7KKL - chains B and C of the 6 polymer chains in the assembly; structure by electron microscopy, 2.85 A resolution.

[Chain B]
Molecule: Synthetic nanobody mNb6
Source organism: synthetic construct
Notes: antibody fragment or engineered binder
Sequence (125 residues; each row starts with the number of its first residue):
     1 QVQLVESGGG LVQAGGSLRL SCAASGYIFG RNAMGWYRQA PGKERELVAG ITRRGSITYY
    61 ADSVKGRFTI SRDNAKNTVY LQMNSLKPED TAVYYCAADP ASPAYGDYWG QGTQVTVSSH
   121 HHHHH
Unresolved in the structure: 1, 120-125
Cystine bridges: C22-C96

[Chain C]
Molecule: Spike glycoprotein
Source organism: Severe acute respiratory syndrome coronavirus 2
UniProt: P0DTC2 (SPIKE_SARS2); residue numbers follow UniProt; this construct covers 1-1208
Sequence (1288 residues; numbered 1 to 1288; the number before each row is that of its first residue):
     1 MFVFLVLLPL VSSQCVNLTT RTQLPPAYTN SFTRGVYYPD KVFRSSVLHS TQDLFLPFFS
    61 NVTWFHAIHV SGTNGTKRFD NPVLPFNDGV YFASTEKSNI IRGWIFGTTL DSKTQSLLIV
   121 NNATNVVIKV CEFQFCNDPF LGVYYHKNNK SWMESEFRVY SSANNCTFEY VSQPFLMDLE
   181 GKQGNFKNLR EFVFKNIDGY FKIYSKHTPI NLVRDLPQGF SALEPLVDLP IGINITRFQT
   241 LLALHRSYLT PGDSSSGWTA GAAAYYVGYL QPRTFLLKYN ENGTITDAVD CALDPLSETK
   301 CTLKSFTVEK GIYQTSNFRV QPTESIVRFP NITNLCPFGE VFNATRFASV YAWNRKRISN
   361 CVADYSVLYN SASFSTFKCY GVSPTKLNDL CFTNVYADSF VIRGDEVRQI APGQTGKIAD
   421 YNYKLPDDFT GCVIAWNSNN LDSKVGGNYN YLYRLFRKSN LKPFERDIST EIYQAGSTPC
   481 NGVEGFNCYF PLQSYGFQPT NGVGYQPYRV VVLSFELLHA PATVCGPKKS TNLVKNKCVN
   541 FNFNGLTGTG VLTESNKKFL PFQQFGRDIA DTTDAVRDPQ TLEILDITPC SFGGVSVITP
   601 GTNTSNQVAV LYQDVNCTEV PVAIHADQLT PTWRVYSTGS NVFQTRAGCL IGAEHVNNSY
   661 ECDIPIGAGI CASYQTQTNS PGSASSVASQ SIIAYTMSLG AENSVAYSNN SIAIPTNFTI
   721 SVTTEILPVS MTKTSVDCTM YICGDSTECS NLLLQYGSFC TQLNRALTGI AVEQDKNTQE
   781 VFAQVKQIYK TPPIKDFGGF NFSQILPDPS KPSKRSFIED LLFNKVTLAD AGFIKQYGDC
   841 LGDIAARDLI CAQKFNGLTV LPPLLTDEMI AQYTSALLAG TITSGWTFGA GAALQIPFAM
   901 QMAYRFNGIG VTQNVLYENQ KLIANQFNSA IGKIQDSLSS TASALGKLQD VVNQNAQALN
   961 TLVKQLSSNF GAISSVLNDI LSRLDPPEAE VQIDRLITGR LQSLQTYVTQ QLIRAAEIRA
  1021 SANLAATKMS ECVLGQSKRV DFCGKGYHLM SFPQSAPHGV VFLHVTYVPA QEKNFTTAPA
  1081 ICHDGKAHFP REGVFVSNGT HWFVTQRNFY EPQIITTDNT FVSGNCDVVI GIVNNTVYDP
  1141 LQPELDSFKE ELDKYFKNHT SPDVDLGDIS GINASVVNIQ KEIDRLNEVA KNLNESLIDL
  1201 QELGKYEQGS GYIPEAPRDG QAYVRKDGEW VLLSTFLGRS LEVLFQGPGH HHHHHHHSAW
  1261 SHPQFEKGGG SGGGGSGGSA WSHPQFEK
Unresolved in the structure: 1-26, 70-79, 144-164, 173-185, 246-262, 621-640, 677-688, 828-853, 1148-1288
Sequence notes: engineered mutation G682 (Arg in P0DTC2), S683 (Arg in P0DTC2), S685 (Arg in P0DTC2), P986 (Lys in P0DTC2), P987 (Val in P0DTC2); expression tag (1209-1288)
Cystine bridges: C131-C166, C291-C301, C336-C361, C379-C432, C391-C525, C480-C488, C538-C590, C617-C649, C662-C671, C738-C760, C743-C749, C1032-C1043, C1082-C1126
Covalently attached groups: N-acetylglucosamine (NAG) linked to N61, N165, N234, N282, N331, N343, N603, N616, N657, N709, N717, N801, N1074, N1098, N1134
Curated features (UniProtKB/Swiss-Prot):
  - region: N280 to C301 (Putative superantigen), R403 to D405 (Integrin-binding motif), N448 to F456 (Immunodominant HLA epitope recognized by the CD8+), P681, A684 (Putative superantigen), S816 to Y837 (Fusion peptide 1), K835 to F855 (Fusion peptide 2), D1163 to E1202 (Heptad repeat 2)
  - site: R815, S816 (Cleavage)
  - glycosylation: N17 (N-linked (GlcNAc...) (complex) asparagine), N61 (N-linked (GlcNAc...) (hybrid) asparagine), N74 (N-linked (GlcNAc...) (complex) asparagine), N122 (N-linked (GlcNAc...) (hybrid) asparagine), N149 (N-linked (GlcNAc...) (complex) asparagine), N165 (N-linked (GlcNAc...) (complex) asparagine), N234 (N-linked (GlcNAc...) (high mannose) asparagine), N282 (N-linked (GlcNAc...) (complex) asparagine), T323 (O-linked (GalNAc) threonine), S325 (O-linked (HexNAc...) serine), N331 (N-linked (GlcNAc...) (complex) asparagine), N343 (N-linked (GlcNAc...) (complex) asparagine), N603 (N-linked (GlcNAc...) (hybrid) asparagine), N616 (N-linked (GlcNAc...) (complex) asparagine), N657 (N-linked (GlcNAc...) (complex) asparagine), T676 (O-linked (GlcNAc...) threonine), T678 (O-linked (GlcNAc...) threonine), N709 (N-linked (GlcNAc...) (high mannose) asparagine), N717 (N-linked (GlcNAc...) (hybrid) asparagine), N801 (N-linked (GlcNAc...) (hybrid) asparagine) and 6 more in UniProt
  - natural variant: L5 (L5F: In strain: Iota/B.1.526), S13 (S13I: In strain: Epsilon/B.1.427/B.1.429), L18 (L18F: In strain: Beta/B.1.351, Gamma/P.1 and 1 more), T19 (T19I: In strain: Omicron/BQ.1.1, Omicron/XBB.1.5 and 1 more; T19R: In strain: Delta/B.1.617.2, Omicron/BA.2 and 4 more), T20 (T20N: In strain: Gamma/P.1), L24 to A27 (sequence variant, change not given here; In strain: Omicron/BA.2, Omicron/BA.2.12.1 and 6 more), P26 (P26S: In strain: Gamma/P.1), Q52 (Q52H: In strain: Omicron/EG.5.1), A67 (A67V: In strain: Eta/B.1.525, Omicron/BA.1), H69 to V70 (deletion: In strain: Alpha/B.1.1.7, Eta/B.1.525 and 5 more), G75 (G75V: In strain: Lambda/C.37), T76 (T76I: In strain: Lambda/C.37), 82 further natural variant entries in UniProt
  - mutagenesis: H69 to V70 (Increased incorporation of cleaved spike into virions), N121 (N121Q: Partial loss of biliverdin affinity), R190 (R190K: Partial loss of biliverdin affinity), N234 (N234Q: Increased resistance to neutralizing antibodies), N331 (N331Q: Reduced viral infectivity), N343 (N343Q: Reduced viral infectivity), L452 (L452R: Increased resistance to neutralizing antibodies. Decreases HLA binding to NF9 epitope. Increased binding affinity to human ACE2), Y453 (Y453F: Decreased HLA binding to NF9 epitope. Increased binding affinity to human ACE2), A475 (A475V: Increased resistance to neutralizing antibodies), V483 (V483A: Increased resistance to neutralizing antibodies), E484 (E484D: Increased replication in human TMEM106B overexpressing cells), F490 (F490L: Increased resistance to neutralizing antibodies and human covalescent sera neutralization), 12 further mutagenesis entries in UniProt

[Interface between chain B and chain C]
Pairs across the interface (10; chain B residue first):
  Q39(B) with N440(C), hydrogen bond
  R45(B) with N440(C)
  S102(B) with A372(C), hydrogen bond (side chain-backbone)
  P103(B) with A372(C); S373(C); F374(C)
  A104(B) with A372(C)
  Y108(B) with V503(C), hydrophobic
  Q111(B) with P499(C), hydrogen bond (side chain-backbone); T500(C)
Other interface residues (no listed pair), chain B (8 interface residues in all): Y95
Other interface residues (no listed pair), chain C (8 interface residues in all): Y508

[Summary]
The chain B/chain C interface involves 8 residues from each chain; the contacts include 3 hydrogen bonds.
Among the polar pairs are Q39(B)-N440(C), S102(B)-A372(C) and Q111(B)-P499(C). N-acetylglucosamine is
covalently linked to N61(C), N165(C), N234(C), N282(C), N331(C) and N343(C) and 9 more.
Here chain B is Synthetic nanobody mNb6 (synthetic construct) and chain C is Spike glycoprotein (Severe acute
respiratory syndrome coronavirus 2). Entry 7KKL (SARS-CoV-2 Spike in complex with neutralizing nanobody mNb6)
was determined by electron microscopy (same publication as 7KKJ and 7KKK).
